Entry 1KX8 (X-ray diffraction, 2.80 A resolution); this record covers chain A.

Chain A:
Name: Chemosensory protein A6
From: Mamestra brassicae
UniProt: Q9NG96 (Q9NG96_MAMBR); residue numbers follow UniProt; this construct covers 1-112
Sequence (112 residues; numbered 1 to 112; the number before each row is that of its first residue):
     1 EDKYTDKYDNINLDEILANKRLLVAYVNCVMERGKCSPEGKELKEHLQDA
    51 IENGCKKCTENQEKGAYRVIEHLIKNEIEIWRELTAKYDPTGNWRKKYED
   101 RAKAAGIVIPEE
Unresolved in the structure: 1-9, 110-112
Disulfides: Cys-29/Cys-36, Cys-55/Cys-58

In short:
Chain A is Chemosensory protein A6 (Mamestra brassicae); the structure, Antennal Chemosensory Protein A6 from
Mamestra brassicae, tetragonal form, was determined by X-ray diffraction together with 1KX9 from the same
study.
